Entry 8B0J (electron microscopy, 3.99 A resolution); this record covers chains L and K of the 7 polymer chains in the assembly.

== Chain L ==
Name: Ribonuclease E
From: Escherichia coli K-12
Notes: EC 3.1.26.12
Reference sequence: P21513 (RNE_ECOLI); aligned to UniProt positions 1-581 over residues 1-581 (the alignment contains insertions or deletions, so no single offset holds)
Sequence (581 residues; row label = number of the first residue in the row):
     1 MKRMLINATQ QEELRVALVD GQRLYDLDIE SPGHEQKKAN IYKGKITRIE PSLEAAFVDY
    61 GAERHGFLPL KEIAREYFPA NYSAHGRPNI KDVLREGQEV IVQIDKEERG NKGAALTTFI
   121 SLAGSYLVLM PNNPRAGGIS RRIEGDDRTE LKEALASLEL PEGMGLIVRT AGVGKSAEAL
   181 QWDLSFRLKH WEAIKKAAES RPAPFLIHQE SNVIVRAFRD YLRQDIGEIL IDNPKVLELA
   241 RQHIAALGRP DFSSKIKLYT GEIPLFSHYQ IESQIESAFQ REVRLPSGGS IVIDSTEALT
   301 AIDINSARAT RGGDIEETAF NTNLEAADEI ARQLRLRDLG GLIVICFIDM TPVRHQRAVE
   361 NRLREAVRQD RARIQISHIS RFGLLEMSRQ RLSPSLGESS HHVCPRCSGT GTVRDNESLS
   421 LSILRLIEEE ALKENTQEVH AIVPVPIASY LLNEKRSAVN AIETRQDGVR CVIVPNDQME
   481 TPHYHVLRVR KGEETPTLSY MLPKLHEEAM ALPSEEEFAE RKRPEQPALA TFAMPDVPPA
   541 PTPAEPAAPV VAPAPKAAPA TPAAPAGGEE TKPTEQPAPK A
Not modelled in the structure: 1, 396-398, 470-479, 491-497, 503-581
Construct notes: conflict Cys346 (Asp in P21513)
UniProt features mapped onto this chain:
  - region: Arg169, Thr170 (Interaction with RNA 5'-terminal monophosphate), Cys404 to Cys407 (Required for zinc-mediated homotetramerization and catalytic activity)
  - binding site (Mg(2+)): Asp303
  - binding site (Zn(2+)): Cys404, Cys407
What the authors report for this chain:
  - mutagenesis - K106A/R109A, R141A/R142A/R169A, R357A/R364A: unchanged binding to RNase adapter protein RapZ
  - binding site for GlmZ small RNA (chain K): Arg141, Arg357, Arg364

== Chain K ==
Molecule: GlmZ small RNA
From: Escherichia coli K-12
Sequence (207 nucleotides; each row starts with the number of its first residue):
     1 GUAGAUGCUC AUUCCAUCUC UUAUGUUCGC CUUAGUGCCU CAUAAACUCC GGAAUGACGC
    61 AGAGCCGUUU ACGGUGCUUA UCGUCCACUG ACAGAUGUCG CUUAUGCCUC AUCAGACACC
   121 AUGGACACAA CGUUGAGUGA AGCACCCACU UGUUGUCAUA CAGACCUGUU UUAACGCCUG
   181 CUCCGUUAAU AAGAGCAGGC GUUUUUU
Not modelled in the structure: 1-6, 65-72, 94-96, 104-108, 116-120, 123, 153-171

== Chain L / chain K interface ==
Residue-residue contacts - 40 pairs, chain L then chain K:
  Arg3(L) with U182(K), salt bridge to the phosphate; C183(K), salt bridge to the phosphate
  Gly21(L) with C181(K), sugar contact; U182(K), sugar contact
  Gln22(L) with C181(K), hydrogen bond to the sugar; A197(K), hydrogen bond to the base
  Arg23(L) with A197(K), base contact
  Pro51(L) with U109(K), phosphate contact
  Ser52(L) with U109(K), phosphate contact
  Leu53(L) with C92(K), sugar contact; A93(K), phosphate contact
  Phe67(L) with C92(K), stacking on the base
  Lys71(L) with G90(K), base contact
  Lys112(L) with C92(K), base contact
  Gly113(L) with C92(K), hydrogen bond to the base
  Ser121(L) with A121(K), base contact
  Gly137(L) with U122(K), phosphate contact
  Gly138(L) with U122(K), phosphate contact
  Ile139(L) with U122(K), hydrogen bond to the phosphate
  Ser140(L) with A121(K), hydrogen bond to the phosphate; U122(K), phosphate contact
  Arg141(L) with A121(K), salt bridge to the phosphate
  Glu144(L) with U81(K), base contact; C82(K), hydrogen bond to the base
  Ile167(L) with A121(K), phosphate contact; U122(K), phosphate contact
  Ile263(L) with G180(K), phosphate contact
  His268(L) with G180(K), salt bridge to the phosphate; C181(K), salt bridge to the phosphate
  Tyr269(L) with C181(K), phosphate contact; U182(K), hydrogen bond to the phosphate
  Gln270(L) with G199(K), base contact
  Ser273(L) with A197(K), base contact
  Val353(L) with A148(K), phosphate contact
  Arg354(L) with C147(K), salt bridge to the phosphate
  Arg357(L) with C146(K), salt bridge to the phosphate; C147(K), salt bridge to the phosphate
  Arg364(L) with C143(K), salt bridge to the phosphate
  Arg373(L) with A141(K), hydrogen bond to the phosphate
  His378(L) with G73(K), hydrogen bond to the base
Also at the interface, not in a pair above, chain L (34 interface residues in all): Glu54, Ala114, Ala115, Val128
Also at the interface, not in a pair above, chain K (22 interface residues in all): G142, U179

== Summary ==
34 residues of chain L face 22 of chain K across their interface, with 9 hydrogen bonds, 9 salt bridges and 1
aromatic stacking contact. Polar contacts include Gln22(L)-A197(K), Gly113(L)-C92(K) and Glu144(L)-C82(K). The
paper reports a binding site for GlmZ small RNA (chain K) at Arg141(L), Arg357(L) and Arg364(L); K106A/R109A,
R141A/R142A/R169A and R357A/R364A of chain L leave binding to RNase adapter protein RapZ unchanged.
Chain L is Ribonuclease E and chain K is GlmZ small RNA, both from Escherichia coli K-12; the structure,
CryoEM structure of bacterial RNaseE.RapZ.GlmZ complex central to the control of cell envelope biogenesis, was
determined by electron microscopy, deposited together with 8B0I.
